6EMK - chains A and B of the 10 polymer chains in the assembly; structure by electron microscopy, 7.90 A resolution (low resolution: residue-level contacts below are approximate; hydrogen-bond / salt-bridge calls are withheld).

[Chain A]
Protein: Serine/threonine-protein kinase TOR2
From: Saccharomyces cerevisiae (strain ATCC 204508 / S288c)
Notes: EC 2.7.1.67, 2.7.11.1
UniProt: P32600 (TOR2_YEAST); residues -1 to 2472 here correspond to UniProt positions 1-2474 (UniProt number = residue number + 2)
Amino-acid sequence (2474 residues; each row starts with the number of its first residue; numbers below 1 keep their minus sign (Met-1 is residue -1)):
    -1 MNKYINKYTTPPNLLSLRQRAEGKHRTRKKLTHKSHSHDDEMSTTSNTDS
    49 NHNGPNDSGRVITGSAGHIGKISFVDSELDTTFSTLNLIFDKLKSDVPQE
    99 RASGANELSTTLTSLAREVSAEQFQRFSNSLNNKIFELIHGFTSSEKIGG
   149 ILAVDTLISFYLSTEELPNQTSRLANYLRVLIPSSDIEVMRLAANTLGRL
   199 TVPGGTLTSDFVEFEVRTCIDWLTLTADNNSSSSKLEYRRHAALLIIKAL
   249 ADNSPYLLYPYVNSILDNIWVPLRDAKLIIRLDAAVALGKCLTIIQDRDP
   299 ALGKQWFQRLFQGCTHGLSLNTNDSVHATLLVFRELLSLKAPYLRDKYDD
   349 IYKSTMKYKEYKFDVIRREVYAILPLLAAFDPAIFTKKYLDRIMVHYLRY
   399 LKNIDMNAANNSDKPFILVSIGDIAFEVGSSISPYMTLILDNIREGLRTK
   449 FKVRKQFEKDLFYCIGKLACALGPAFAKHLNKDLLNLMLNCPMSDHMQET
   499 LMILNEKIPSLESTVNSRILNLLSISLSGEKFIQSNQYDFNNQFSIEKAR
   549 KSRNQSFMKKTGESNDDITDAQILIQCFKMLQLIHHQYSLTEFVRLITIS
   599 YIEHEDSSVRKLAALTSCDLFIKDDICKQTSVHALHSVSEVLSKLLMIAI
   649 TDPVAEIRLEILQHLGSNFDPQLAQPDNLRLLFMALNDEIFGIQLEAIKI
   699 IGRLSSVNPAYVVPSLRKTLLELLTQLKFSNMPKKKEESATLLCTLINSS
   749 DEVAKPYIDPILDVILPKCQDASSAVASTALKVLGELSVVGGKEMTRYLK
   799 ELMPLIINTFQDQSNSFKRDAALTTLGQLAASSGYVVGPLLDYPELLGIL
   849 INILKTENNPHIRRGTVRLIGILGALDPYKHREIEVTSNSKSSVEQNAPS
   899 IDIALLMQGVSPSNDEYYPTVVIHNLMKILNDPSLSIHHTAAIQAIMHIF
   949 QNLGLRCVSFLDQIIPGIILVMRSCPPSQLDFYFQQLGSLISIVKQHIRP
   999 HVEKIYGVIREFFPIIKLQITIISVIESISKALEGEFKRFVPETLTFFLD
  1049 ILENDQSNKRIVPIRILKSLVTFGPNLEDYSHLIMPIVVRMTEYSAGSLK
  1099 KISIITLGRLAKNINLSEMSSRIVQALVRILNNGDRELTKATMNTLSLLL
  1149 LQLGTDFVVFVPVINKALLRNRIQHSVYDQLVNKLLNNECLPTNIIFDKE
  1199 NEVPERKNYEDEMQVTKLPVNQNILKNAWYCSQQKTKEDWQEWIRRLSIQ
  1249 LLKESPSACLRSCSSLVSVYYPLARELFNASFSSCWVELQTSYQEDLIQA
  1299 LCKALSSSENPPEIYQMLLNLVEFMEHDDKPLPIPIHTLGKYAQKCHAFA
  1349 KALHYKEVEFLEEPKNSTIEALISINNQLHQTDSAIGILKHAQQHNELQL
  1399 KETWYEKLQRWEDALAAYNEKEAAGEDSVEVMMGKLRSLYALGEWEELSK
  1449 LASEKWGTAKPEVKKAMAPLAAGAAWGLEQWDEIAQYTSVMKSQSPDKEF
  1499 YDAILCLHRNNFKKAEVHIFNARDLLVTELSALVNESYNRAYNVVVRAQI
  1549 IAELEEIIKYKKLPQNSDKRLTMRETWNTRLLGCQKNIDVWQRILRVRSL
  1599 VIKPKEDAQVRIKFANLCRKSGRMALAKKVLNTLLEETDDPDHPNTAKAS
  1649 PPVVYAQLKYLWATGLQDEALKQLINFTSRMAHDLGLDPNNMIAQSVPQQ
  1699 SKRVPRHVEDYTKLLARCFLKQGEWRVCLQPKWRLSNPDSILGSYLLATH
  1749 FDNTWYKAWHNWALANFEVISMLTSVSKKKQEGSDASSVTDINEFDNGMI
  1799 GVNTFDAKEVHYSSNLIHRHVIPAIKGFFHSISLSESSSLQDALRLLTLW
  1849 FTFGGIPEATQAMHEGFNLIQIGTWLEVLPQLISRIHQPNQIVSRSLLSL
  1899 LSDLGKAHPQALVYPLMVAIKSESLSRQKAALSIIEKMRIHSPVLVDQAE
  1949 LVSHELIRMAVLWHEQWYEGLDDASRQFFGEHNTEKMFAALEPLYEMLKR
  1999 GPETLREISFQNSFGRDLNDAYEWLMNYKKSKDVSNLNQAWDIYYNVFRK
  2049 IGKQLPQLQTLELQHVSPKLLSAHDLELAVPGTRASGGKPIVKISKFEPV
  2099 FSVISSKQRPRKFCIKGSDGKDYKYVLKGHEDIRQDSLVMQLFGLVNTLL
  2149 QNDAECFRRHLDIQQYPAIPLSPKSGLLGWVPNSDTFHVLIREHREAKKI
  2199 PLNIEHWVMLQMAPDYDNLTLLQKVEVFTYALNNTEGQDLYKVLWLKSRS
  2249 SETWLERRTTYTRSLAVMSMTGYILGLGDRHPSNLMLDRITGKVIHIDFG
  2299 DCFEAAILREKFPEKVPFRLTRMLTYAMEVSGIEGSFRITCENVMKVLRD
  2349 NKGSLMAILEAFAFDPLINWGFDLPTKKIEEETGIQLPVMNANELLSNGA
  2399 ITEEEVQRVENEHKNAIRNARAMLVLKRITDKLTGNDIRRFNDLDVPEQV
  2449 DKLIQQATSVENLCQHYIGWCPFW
Unresolved in the structure: -1 to 78, 870-913, 1295-1318, 1684-1705, 1769-1810
Swiss-Prot annotation at these positions:
  - region: Val2101 to Arg2107 (G-loop), Gly2274 to Asn2282 (Catalytic loop), His2294 to Thr2319 (Activation loop)
  - modified residue: Thr8 (Phosphothreonine)
What the authors report for this chain:
  - catalytic residues: Asp2277, Asn2282, Asp2296

[Chain B]
Protein: Target of rapamycin complex subunit LST8
From: Saccharomyces cerevisiae (strain ATCC 204508 / S288c)
UniProt: P41318 (LST8_YEAST); residues 1-303 here = UniProt positions 1-303
Amino-acid sequence (303 residues; each row starts with the number of its first residue):
     1 MSVILVSAGYDHTIRFWEALTGVCSRTIQHSDSQVNRLEITNDKKLLATA
    51 GHQNVRLYDIRTTNPNPVASFEGHRGNVTSVSFQQDNRWMVTSSEDGTIK
   101 VWDVRSPSIPRNYKHNAPVNEVVIHPNQGELISCDRDGNIRIWDLGENQC
   151 THQLTPEDDTSLQSLSMASDGSMLAAANTKGNCYVWEMPNHTDASHLKPV
   201 TKFRAHSTYITRILLSSDVKHLATCSADHTARVWSIDDDFKLETTLDGHQ
   251 RWVWDCAFSADSAYLVTASSDHYVRLWDLSTREIVRQYGGHHKGAVCVAL
   301 NDV
Unresolved in the structure: 1-2, 303
Swiss-Prot annotation at these positions:
  - mutagenesis: Gly138 (G138D: In LST8-3; abolishes repression of RTG1-RTG3-dependent gene expression), Gly146 (G146E: In LST8-2; abolishes repression of RTG1-RTG3-dependent gene expression), Gly171 (G171E: In LST8-5; abolishes repression of RTG1-RTG3-dependent gene expression), Gly181 (G181E: In LST8-4; abolishes repression of RTG1-RTG3-dependent gene expression), Leu300 (L300S: In LST8-1; abolishes repression of RTG2- and RTG1-RTG3-dependent gene expression)

[Chain A / chain B interface]
Contacting residue pairs (32):
  Leu2208(A) - Tyr10(B)
  Gln2209(A) - Tyr10(B)
  Gln2209(A) - Lys293(B)
  Met2210(A) - Tyr10(B)
  Ala2211(A) - Tyr10(B)
  Pro2212(A) - Tyr10(B)
  Pro2212(A) - His12(B)
  Pro2212(A) - Gln34(B)
  Asp2213(A) - Gln34(B)
  Asp2215(A) - Gln34(B)
  Asn2216(A) - Gln34(B)
  Asn2216(A) - Asn77(B)
  Asn2216(A) - Glu95(B)
  Leu2217(A) - Gln34(B)
  Thr2218(A) - Glu95(B)
  Leu2219(A) - Arg136(B)
  Leu2219(A) - Gln163(B)
  Leu2219(A) - Thr179(B)
  Leu2220(A) - Tyr209(B)
  Leu2220(A) - Ile210(B)
  Leu2220(A) - Thr211(B)
  Leu2220(A) - Ala227(B)
  Leu2220(A) - Trp252(B)
  Gln2221(A) - Val35(B)
  Gln2221(A) - Trp254(B)
  Gln2221(A) - Val296(B)
  Glu2224(A) - Trp252(B)
  Glu2224(A) - Trp254(B)
  Thr2227(A) - Trp252(B)
  Tyr2228(A) - Gln250(B)
  Tyr2228(A) - Trp252(B)
  Arg2437(A) - Asp159(B)
Other interface residues (no listed pair), chain A (19 interface residues in all): Val2223, Ile2436
Other interface residues (no listed pair), chain B (22 interface residues in all): Gly76, His229, Ser270

[In short]
Chain A and chain B form an interface of 19 and 22 residues respectively. From UniProt: 5 mutagenesis sites on
chain B. The paper reports catalytic residues Asp2277(A), Asn2282(A) and Asp2296(A).
Chain A is Serine/threonine-protein kinase TOR2 and chain B is Target of rapamycin complex subunit LST8, both
from Saccharomyces cerevisiae (strain ATCC 204508 / S288c); the structure, Cryo-EM Structure of Saccharomyces
cerevisiae Target of Rapamycin Complex 2, was determined by electron microscopy.
